Entry 4YVX (X-ray diffraction, 2.30 A resolution); this record covers chain A.

Chain A:
Name: Aldo-keto reductase family 1 member C3
From: Homo sapiens
Notes: EC 1.-.-.-, 1.1.1.357, 1.1.1.112, 1.1.1.188, 1.1.1.239, 1.1.1.64, 1.3.1.20
UniProt: P42330 (AK1C3_HUMAN); residue numbers follow UniProt; this construct covers 1-323
Chain sequence (323 residues; row label = number of the first residue in the row):
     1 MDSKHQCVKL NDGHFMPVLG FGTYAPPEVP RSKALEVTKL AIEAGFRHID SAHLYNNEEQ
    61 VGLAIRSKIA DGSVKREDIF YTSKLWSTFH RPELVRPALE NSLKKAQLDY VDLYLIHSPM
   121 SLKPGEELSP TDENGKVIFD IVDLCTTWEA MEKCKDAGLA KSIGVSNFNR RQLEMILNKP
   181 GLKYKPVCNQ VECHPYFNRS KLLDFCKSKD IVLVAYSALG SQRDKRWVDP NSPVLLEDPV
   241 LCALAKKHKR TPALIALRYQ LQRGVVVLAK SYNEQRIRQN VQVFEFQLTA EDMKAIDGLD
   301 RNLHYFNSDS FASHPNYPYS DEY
Disordered / not traced: 1-5, 321-323
UniProt features mapped onto this chain:
  - active site: Y55 (Proton donor)
  - binding site (NADP(+)): T23, Y24, D50, S166, N167, Q190, Y216 to Q222, K270 to Y272, R276 to N280
  - binding site (substrate): H117
  - site: L54 (Important for substrate specificity), K84 (Lowers pKa of active site Tyr), W227 (Involved in ligand recognition and product release), F306 (Involved in ligand recognition and product release)
Small-molecule neighbours:
  - glimepiride (GMR; 3-ethyl-4-methyl-N-[2-(4-{[(cis-4-methylcyclohexyl)carbamoyl]sulfamoyl}phenyl)ethyl]-2-oxo-2,5-dihydro-1H-pyrrole-1-car boxamide): Y24, L54, Y55, W86, H117, S118, L122, L128, S129, V137, N167, Y216, W227, F306, S308, S310, F311
  - NADP (NAP; NADP nicotinamide-adenine-dinucleotide phosphate): G22, T23, Y24, D50, Y55, K84, H117, S166, N167, Q190, Y216, S217, A218, L219, G220, S221, Q222, L236, A253, L268, A269, K270, S271, Y272, N273, R276, Q279, N280

In short:
Chain A binds glimepiride and NADP. UniProt lists active-site residue Y55, 21 NADP+-binding residues and
substrate-binding residue H117.
Chain A is Aldo-keto reductase family 1 member C3 (Homo sapiens); the structure, Crystal structure of AKR1C3
complexed with glimepiride, was determined by X-ray diffraction, deposited together with 4YVP, 4YVV and 4ZFC.
